8BDL - chains A and B of the 3 polymer chains in the assembly; structure by X-ray diffraction, 2.29 A resolution.

== Chain A ==
Protein: Elongin-B
From: Homo sapiens
UniProtKB: Q15370 (ELOB_HUMAN); numbering as in UniProt (aligned over 1-104)
Sequence (104 residues; row label = number of the first residue in the row):
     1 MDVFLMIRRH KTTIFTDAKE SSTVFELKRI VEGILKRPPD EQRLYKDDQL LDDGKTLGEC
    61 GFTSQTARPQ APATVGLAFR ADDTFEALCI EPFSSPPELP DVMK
Swiss-Prot annotation at these positions:
  - modified residue: M1 (N-acetylmethionine), T84 (Phosphothreonine)

== Chain B ==
Protein: Elongin-C
From: Homo sapiens
UniProtKB: Q15369 (ELOC_HUMAN); residue numbers follow UniProt; this construct covers 17-112
Sequence (97 residues; each row starts with the number of its first residue):
    16 MMYVKLISSD GHEFIVKREH ALTSGTIKAM LSGPGQFAEN ETNEVNFREI PSHVLSKVCM
    76 YFTYKVRYTN SSTEIPEFPI APEIALELLM AANFLDC
Disordered / not traced: 48-55
Sequence notes: initiating methionine (16)

== How chain A and chain B interact ==
Contacting residue pairs (54):
  F4(A) - T78(B)
  M6(A) - M75(B)  hydrophobic
  R8(A) - H27(B)
  K11(A) - D25(B)  hydrogen bond (side chain-backbone)
  K11(A) - G26(B)
  K11(A) - H27(B)
  K11(A) - E28(B)  hydrogen bond (backbone-backbone)
  T12(A) - E28(B)
  T13(A) - E28(B)  hydrogen bond (backbone-backbone)
  T13(A) - F29(B)
  T13(A) - I30(B)  hydrogen bond (backbone-backbone)
  I14(A) - I30(B)
  F15(A) - F29(B)  hydrophobic
  F15(A) - I30(B)  hydrogen bond (backbone-backbone)
  F15(A) - V31(B)  hydrophobic
  F15(A) - S71(B)
  F15(A) - C74(B)  hydrophobic
  F15(A) - M75(B)  hydrophobic
  T16(A) - Y18(B)  hydrogen bond
  T16(A) - K32(B)
  D17(A) - K32(B)  salt bridge
  I30(A) - Y18(B)
  I34(A) - Y18(B)
  I34(A) - I30(B)  hydrophobic
  P69(A) - M75(B)
  P69(A) - T78(B)
  P69(A) - Y79(B)  hydrophobic
  P69(A) - R82(B)
  P69(A) - Y83(B)  hydrophobic
  Q70(A) - M75(B)
  Q70(A) - Y79(B)
  Q70(A) - P91(B)
  Q70(A) - F93(B)
  Q70(A) - P94(B)
  P72(A) - M75(B)
  E91(A) - H27(B)
  P92(A) - H27(B)  hydrogen bond (backbone-side chain)
  F93(A) - H27(B)
  F93(A) - F29(B)  hydrophobic
  F93(A) - S67(B)
  F93(A) - S71(B)
  S94(A) - D25(B)
  S94(A) - P66(B)
  S94(A) - S67(B)  hydrogen bond (backbone-side chain)
  S94(A) - H68(B)  hydrogen bond
  S95(A) - H68(B)
  P96(A) - H68(B)
  P96(A) - E98(B)
  P96(A) - I99(B)  hydrophobic
  P97(A) - E102(B)
  L99(A) - P97(B)
  L99(A) - E98(B)
  M103(A) - P97(B)
  M103(A) - L101(B)  hydrophobic
Other interface residues (no listed pair), chain A (27 interface residues in all): H10, L35, P100
Other interface residues (no listed pair), chain B (29 interface residues in all): K72, E92

== In short ==
Chain A and chain B form an interface of 27 and 29 residues respectively, with 9 hydrogen bonds and 1 salt
bridge. Polar contacts include D17(A)-K32(B), K11(A)-D25(B) and T16(A)-Y18(B).
Here chain A is Elongin-B and chain B is Elongin-C, both from Homo sapiens. Entry 8BDL (VCB in complex with
compound 27) was determined by X-ray diffraction (same publication as 8BDI, 8BDJ, 8BDM, 8BDN, 8BDO, 8BDS and 3
further entries).
